PDB entry 9GMA | electron microscopy, 9.10 A resolution (very low resolution: no residue pairs are listed; an interface is given only as per-side residue counts) | chains K and P of the 16 polymer chains in the assembly

== Chain K ==
Molecule: pFB526
From: Escherichia coli
Sequence (2124 nucleotides; numbered -382 to 1741; the number before each row is that of its first residue; numbers below 1 keep their minus sign (DA-382 is residue -382)):
  -382 AACCTATAAAAATAGGCGTATCACGAGGCCCTTTCGTTACATTGTAACAC
  -332 ACTTAATTGCGTTGCGCTCACTGCCCGCTTTCCAGTCGGGAAACCTGTCG
  -282 TGCCAGCTGCATTAATGAATCGGCCAACGCGCGGGGAGAGGCGGTTTGCG
  -232 TATTGGGCGCTCTTCCGCTTCCTCGCTCACTGACTCGCTGCGCTCGGTCG
  -182 TTCGGCTGCGGCGAGCGGTATCAGCTCACTCAAAGGCGGTAATACGGTTA
  -132 TCCACAGAATCAGGGGATAACGCAGGAAAGAACATGTGAGCAAAAGGCCA
   -82 GCAAAAGGCCAGGAACCGTAAAAAGGCCGCGTTGCTGGCGTTTTTCCATA
   -32 GGCTCCGCCCCCCTGACGAGCATCACAAAAATCGACGCTCAAGTCAGAGG
    18 TGGCGAAACCCGACAGGACTATAAAGATACCAGGCGTTTCCCCCTGGAAG
    68 CTCCCTCGTGCGCTCTCCTGTTCCGACCCTGCCGCTTACCGGATACCTGT
   118 CCGCCTTTCTCCCTTCGGGAAGCGTGGCGCTTTCTCATAGCTCACGCTGT
   168 AGGTATCTCAGTTCGGTGTAGGTCGTTCGCTCCAAGCTGGGCTGTGTGCA
   218 CGAACCCCCCGTTCAGCCCGACCGCTGCGCCTTATCCGGTAACTATCGTC
   268 TTGAGTCCAACCCGGTAAGACACGACTTATCGCCACTGGCAGCAGCCACT
   318 GGTAACAGGATTAGCAGAGCGAGGTATGTAGGCGGTGCTACAGAGTTCTT
   368 GAAGTGGTGGCCTAACTACGGCTACACTAGAAGGACAGTATTTGGTATCT
   418 GCGCTCTGCTGAAGCCAGTTACCTTCGGAAAAAGAGTTGGTAGCTCTTGA
   468 TCCGGCAAACAAACCACCGCTGGTAGCGGTGGTTTTTTTGTTTGCAAGCA
   518 GCAGATTACGCGCAGAAAAAAAGGATCTCAAGAAGATCCTTTGATCTTTT
   568 CTACGGGGTCTGACGCTCAGTGGAACGAAAACTCACGTTAAGGGATTTTG
   618 GTCATGAGATTATCAAAAAGGATCTTCACCTAGATCCTTTTAAATTAAAA
   668 ATGAAGTTTTAAATCAATCTAAAGTATATATGAGTAAACTTGGTCTGACA
   718 GTTACCAATGCTTAATCAGTGAGGCACCTATCTCAGCGATCTGTCTATTT
   768 CGTTCATCCATAGTTGCCTGACTCCCCGTCGTGTAGATAACTACGATACG
   818 GGAGGGCTTACCATCTGGCCCCAGTGCTGCAATGATACCGCGAGACCCAC
   868 GCTCACCGGCTCCAGATTTATCAGCAATAAACCAGCCAGCCGGAAGGGCC
   918 GAGCGCAGAAGTGGTCCTGCAACTTTATCCGCCTCCATCCAGTCTATTAA
   968 TTGTTGCCGGGAAGCTAGAGTAAGTAGTTCGCCAGTTAATAGTTTGCGCA
  1018 ACGTTGTTGCCATTGCTACAGGCATCGTGGTGTCACGCTCGTCGTTTGGT
  1068 ATGGCTTCATTCAGCTCCGGTTCCCAACGATCAAGGCGAGTTACATGATC
  1118 CCCCATGTTGTGCAAAAAAGCGGTTAGCTCCTTCGGTCCTCCGATCGTTG
  1168 TCAGAAGTAAGTTGGCCGCAGTGTTATCACTCATGGTTATGGCAGCACTG
  1218 CATAATTCTCTTACTGTCATGCCATCCGTAAGATGCTTTTCTGTGACTGG
  1268 TGAGTACTCAACCAAGTCATTCTGAGAATAGTGTATGCGGCGACCGAGTT
  1318 GCTCTTGCCCGGCGTCAATACGGGATAATACCGCGCCACATAGCAGAACT
  1368 TTAAAAGTGCTCATCATTGGAAAACGTTCTTCGGGGCGAAAACTCTCAAG
  1418 GATCTTACCGCTGTTGAGATCCAGTTCGATGTAACCCACTCGTGCACCCA
  1468 ACTGATCTTCAGCATCTTTTACTTTCACCAGCGTTTCTGGGTGAGCAAAA
  1518 ACAGGAAGGCAAAATGCCGCAAAAAAGGGAATAAGGGCGACACGGAAATG
  1568 TTGAATACTCATACTCTTCCTTTTTCAATATTATTGAAGCATTTATCAGG
  1618 GTTATTGTCTCATGAGCGGATACATATTTGAATGTATTTAGAAAAATAAA
  1668 CAAATAGGGGTTCCGCGCACATTTCCCCGAAAAGTGCCACCTGACGTCTA
  1718 AGAAACCATTATTATCATGACATT
Disordered / not traced: -382 to 0, 74-1741

== Chain P ==
Name: Chromosome partition protein MukB
From: Photorhabdus thracensis
UniProtKB: A0A0F7LRY2 (A0A0F7LRY2_9GAMM); residues 1-1482 here = UniProt positions 1-1482
Sequence (1482 residues; numbered 1 to 1482; the number before each row is that of its first residue):
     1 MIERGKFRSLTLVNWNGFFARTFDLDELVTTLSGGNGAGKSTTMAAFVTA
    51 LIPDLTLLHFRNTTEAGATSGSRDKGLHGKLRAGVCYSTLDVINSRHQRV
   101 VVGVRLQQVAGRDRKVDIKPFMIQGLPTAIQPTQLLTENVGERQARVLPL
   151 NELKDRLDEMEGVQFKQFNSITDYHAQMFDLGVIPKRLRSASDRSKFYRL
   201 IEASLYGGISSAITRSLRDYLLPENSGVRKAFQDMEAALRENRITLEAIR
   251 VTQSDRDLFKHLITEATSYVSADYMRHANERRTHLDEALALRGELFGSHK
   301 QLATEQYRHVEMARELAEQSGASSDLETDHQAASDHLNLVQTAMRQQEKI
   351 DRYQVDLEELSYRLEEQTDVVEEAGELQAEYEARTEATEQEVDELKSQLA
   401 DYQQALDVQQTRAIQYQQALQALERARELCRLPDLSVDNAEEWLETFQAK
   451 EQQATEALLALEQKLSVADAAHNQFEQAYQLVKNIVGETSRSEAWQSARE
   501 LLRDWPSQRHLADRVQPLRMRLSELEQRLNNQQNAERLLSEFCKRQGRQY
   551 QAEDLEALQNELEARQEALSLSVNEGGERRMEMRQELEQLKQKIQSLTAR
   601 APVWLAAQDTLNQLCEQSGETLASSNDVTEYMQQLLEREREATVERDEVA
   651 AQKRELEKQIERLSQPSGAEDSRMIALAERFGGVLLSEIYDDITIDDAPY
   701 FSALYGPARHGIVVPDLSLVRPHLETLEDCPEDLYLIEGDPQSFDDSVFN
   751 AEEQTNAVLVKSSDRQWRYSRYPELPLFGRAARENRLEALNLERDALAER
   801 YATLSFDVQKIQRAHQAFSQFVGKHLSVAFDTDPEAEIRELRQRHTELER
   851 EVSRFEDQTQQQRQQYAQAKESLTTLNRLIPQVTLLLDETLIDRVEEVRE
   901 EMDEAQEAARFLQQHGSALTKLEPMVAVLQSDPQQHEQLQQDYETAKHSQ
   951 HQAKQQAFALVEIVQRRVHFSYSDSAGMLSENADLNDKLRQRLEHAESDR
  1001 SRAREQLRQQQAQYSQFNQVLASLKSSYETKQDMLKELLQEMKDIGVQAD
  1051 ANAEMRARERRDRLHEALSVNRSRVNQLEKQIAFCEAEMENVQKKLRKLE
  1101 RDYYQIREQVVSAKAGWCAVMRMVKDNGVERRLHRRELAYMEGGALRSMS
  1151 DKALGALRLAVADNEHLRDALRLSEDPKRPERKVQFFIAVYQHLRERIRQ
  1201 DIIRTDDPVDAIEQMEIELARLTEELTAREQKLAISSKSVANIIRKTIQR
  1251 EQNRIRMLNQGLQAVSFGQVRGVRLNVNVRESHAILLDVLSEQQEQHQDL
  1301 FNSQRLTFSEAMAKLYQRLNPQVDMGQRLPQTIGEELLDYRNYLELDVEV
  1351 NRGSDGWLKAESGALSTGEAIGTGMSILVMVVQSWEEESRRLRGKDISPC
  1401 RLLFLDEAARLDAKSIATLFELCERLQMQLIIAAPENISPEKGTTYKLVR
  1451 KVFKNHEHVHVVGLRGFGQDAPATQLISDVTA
Disordered / not traced: 1, 1469-1482
Metal / ion sites: Mg2+: Ser41 (together with ATP)
Residues lining bound ligands:
  - ATP (adenosine-5'-triphosphate), molecule 1: Asn16, Gly35, Asn36, Gly37, Ala38, Gly39, Lys40, Ser41, Thr42, Gly76, Gly79, Lys80, Glu1407, Arg1450
  - ATP, molecule 2: Gln1269, Arg1352, Gly1363, Ala1364, Leu1365, Ser1366, Thr1367, Gly1368, Glu1369

== Interface between chain K and chain P ==
At this resolution (9 A) residue pairs are not listed: 7 residues of chain K and 10 of chain P lie at the interface.

== In short ==
Chain K and chain P form an interface of 7 and 10 residues respectively. Bound to chain P: ATP.
Here chain K is pFB526 (Escherichia coli) and chain P is Chromosome partition protein MukB (Photorhabdus
thracensis). Entry 9GMA (MukBEF in a DNA capture state (dimer)) was determined by electron microscopy (same
publication as 9GM6, 9GM7, 9GM8, 9GM9, 9GMB and 9GMD).
